8EHA - chains I and K of the 8 polymer chains in the assembly; structure by electron microscopy, 3.70 A resolution.

[Chain I]
Name: DNA-directed RNA polymerase subunit beta
From: Escherichia coli
Notes: EC 2.7.7.6
UniProtKB: P0A8V4 (RPOB_ECO57); numbering as in UniProt (aligned over 1-1342)
Amino-acid sequence (1342 residues; row label = number of the first residue in the row):
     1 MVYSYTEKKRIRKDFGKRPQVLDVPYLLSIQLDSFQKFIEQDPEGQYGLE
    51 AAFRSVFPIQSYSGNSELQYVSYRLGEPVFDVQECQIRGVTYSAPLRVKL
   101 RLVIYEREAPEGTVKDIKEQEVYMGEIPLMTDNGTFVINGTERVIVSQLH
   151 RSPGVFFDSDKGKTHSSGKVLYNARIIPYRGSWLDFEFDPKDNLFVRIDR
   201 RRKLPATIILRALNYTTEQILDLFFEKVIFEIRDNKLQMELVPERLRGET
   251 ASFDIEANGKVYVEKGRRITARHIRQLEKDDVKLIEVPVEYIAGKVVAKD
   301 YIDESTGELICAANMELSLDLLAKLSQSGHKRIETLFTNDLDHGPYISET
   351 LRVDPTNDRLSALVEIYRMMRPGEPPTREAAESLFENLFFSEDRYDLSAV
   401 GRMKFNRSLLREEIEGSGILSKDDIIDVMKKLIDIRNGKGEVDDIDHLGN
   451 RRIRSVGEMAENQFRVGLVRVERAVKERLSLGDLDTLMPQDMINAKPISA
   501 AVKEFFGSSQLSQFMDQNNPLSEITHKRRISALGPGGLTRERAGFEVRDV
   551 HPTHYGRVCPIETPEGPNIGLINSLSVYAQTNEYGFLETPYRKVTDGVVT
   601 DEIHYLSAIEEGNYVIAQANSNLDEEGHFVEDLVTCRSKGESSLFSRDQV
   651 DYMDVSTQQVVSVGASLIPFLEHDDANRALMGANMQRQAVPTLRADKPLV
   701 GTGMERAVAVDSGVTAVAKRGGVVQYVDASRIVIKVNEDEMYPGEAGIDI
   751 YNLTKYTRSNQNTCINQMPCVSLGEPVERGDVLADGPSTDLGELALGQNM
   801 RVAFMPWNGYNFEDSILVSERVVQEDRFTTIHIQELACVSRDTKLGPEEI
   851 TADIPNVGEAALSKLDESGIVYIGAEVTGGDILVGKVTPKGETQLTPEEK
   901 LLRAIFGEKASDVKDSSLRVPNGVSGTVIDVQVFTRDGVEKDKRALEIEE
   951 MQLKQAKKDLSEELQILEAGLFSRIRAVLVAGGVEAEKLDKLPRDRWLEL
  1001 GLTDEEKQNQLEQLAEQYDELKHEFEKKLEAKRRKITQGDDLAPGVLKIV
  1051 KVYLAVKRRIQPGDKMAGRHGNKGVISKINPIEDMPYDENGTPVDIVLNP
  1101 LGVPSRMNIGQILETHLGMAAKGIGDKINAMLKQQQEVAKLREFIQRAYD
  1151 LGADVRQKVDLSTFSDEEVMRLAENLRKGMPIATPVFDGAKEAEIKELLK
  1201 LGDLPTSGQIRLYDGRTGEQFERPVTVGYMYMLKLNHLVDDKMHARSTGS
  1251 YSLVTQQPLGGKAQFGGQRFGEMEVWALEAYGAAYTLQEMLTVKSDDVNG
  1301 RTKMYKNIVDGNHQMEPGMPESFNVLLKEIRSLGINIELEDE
Unresolved in the structure: 1, 891-914, 1342
Swiss-Prot annotation at these positions:
  - modified residue (N6-acetyllysine): K1022, K1200

[Chain K]
Name: DNA-directed RNA polymerase subunit omega
From: Escherichia coli
Notes: EC 2.7.7.6
UniProtKB: P0A802 (RPOZ_ECO57); residues 1-91 here = UniProt positions 1-91
Amino-acid sequence (91 residues; row label = number of the first residue in the row):
     1 MARVTVQDAVEKIGNRFDLVLVAARRARQMQVGGKDPLVPEENDKTTVIA
    51 LREIEEGLINNQILDVRERQEQQEQEAAELQAVTAIAEGRR
Unresolved in the structure: 1, 81-91

[Interface between chain I and chain K]
Contacting residue pairs (9):
  Y1281(I) with F17(K)
  G1282(I) with F17(K)
  Y1285(I) with L21(K), hydrophobic
  G1311(I) with Q31(K)
  N1312(I) with Q31(K); V32(K)
  H1313(I) with R28(K), hydrogen bond (backbone-side chain); Q31(K), hydrogen bond (backbone-side chain)
  Q1314(I) with R28(K)

[Summary]
7 residues of chain I face 5 of chain K across their interface; the contacts include 2 hydrogen bonds. Polar
contacts include H1313(I)-R28(K) and H1313(I)-Q31(K).
Here chain I is DNA-directed RNA polymerase subunit beta and chain K is DNA-directed RNA polymerase subunit
omega, both from Escherichia coli. Entry 8EHA (Cryo-EM structure of his-elemental paused elongation complex
with a folded TL and a rotated RH-FL (out)) was determined by electron microscopy (same publication as 8EG7,
8EG8, 8EGB, 8EH8, 8EH9, 8EHF and 8EHI).
